Entry 4IDX (X-ray diffraction, 3.21 A resolution); this record covers chains B and A of the 3 polymer chains in the assembly.

[Chain B (and A)]
Molecule: Nucleocapsid protein
Source organism: Schmallenberg virus
Notes: chain A of this document is another copy of the same molecule, construct and numbering; everything in this record applies to it too
UniProtKB: H2AM13 (H2AM13_SBV); numbering as in UniProt (aligned over 1-233)
Chain sequence (233 residues; row label = number of the first residue in the row):
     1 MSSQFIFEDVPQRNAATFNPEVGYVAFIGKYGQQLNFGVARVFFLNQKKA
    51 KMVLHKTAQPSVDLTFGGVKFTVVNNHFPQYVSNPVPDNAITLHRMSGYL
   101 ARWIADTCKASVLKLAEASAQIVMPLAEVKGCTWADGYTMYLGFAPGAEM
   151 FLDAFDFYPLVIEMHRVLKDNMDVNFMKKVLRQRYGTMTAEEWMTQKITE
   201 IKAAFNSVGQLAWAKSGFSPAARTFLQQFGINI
Unresolved in the structure: 1-16, 226-233 (chain A: 1-10, 229-233)
Swiss-Prot annotation at these positions:
  - binding site (RNA): Gln12, Ala15, Ala16, Lys48, Lys51, His77, Arg95, Arg166, Lys178, Lys179, Arg182, Arg184
  - mutagenesis: Arg41 (R41G: 98% loss of RNA binding and RNA replication activities; when associted with Q-51), Lys48 (K48E: 99% loss of RNA binding and RNA replication activities), Lys51 (K51Q: 98% loss of RNA binding and RNA replication activities; when associted with G-41)
From the paper describing this entry:
  - self-association interface (contacts with another copy of this molecule): Ile28, Met164, Val174, Lys178, Glu192, Ile201, Lys202, Ala221, Ala222, Arg223
  - mutagenesis - R41G, R41G/K51Q, K48E, K51Q: decreased binding to RNA

[How chain B and chain A interact]
Residue-residue contacts - 14 pairs, chain B then chain A:
  Val25(B) - Val22(A)
  Val25(B) - Val25(A)  hydrophobic
  Ala26(B) - Val25(A)
  Ala26(B) - Ala26(A)
  Ile28(B) - Val22(A)  hydrophobic
  Gly29(B) - Val22(A)
  Gly29(B) - Ala26(A)
  Gly29(B) - Asn89(A)
  Lys30(B) - Lys30(A)
  Lys30(B) - Asn89(A)
  Gln33(B) - Pro87(A)
  Gln33(B) - Asp88(A)
  Gln33(B) - Asn89(A)
  Asn89(B) - Gly29(A)

[Overview]
Chain B and chain A form an interface of 7 and 8 residues respectively. Curated annotation (UniProt) lists 12
RNA-binding residues and 3 mutagenesis sites on chain B. From the paper: R41G, R41G/K51Q and K48E of chain B,
among others, reduce binding to RNA; a self-association interface involving Ile28(B), Met164(B) and Val174(B)
among others.
Chain B and chain A are both Nucleocapsid protein (Schmallenberg virus); the structure, hexameric crystal
structure of Schmallenberg virus nucleoprotein, was determined by X-ray diffraction (same publication as
4IDU).
